PDB entry 1VQM | X-ray diffraction, 2.30 A resolution | chains 0 and Y of the 32 polymer chains in the assembly

Chain 0:
Molecule: 23S ribosomal RNA
Organism: Haloarcula marismortui
Sequence (2922 nucleotides; row label = number of the first residue in the row):
     2 UUGGCUACUA UGCCAGCUGG UGGAUUGCUC GGCUCAGGCG CUGAUGAAGG ACGUGCCAAG
    62 CUGCGAUAAG CCAUGGGGAG CCGCACGGAG GCGAAGAACC AUGGAUUUCC GAAUGAGAAU
   122 CUCUCUAACA AUUGCUUCGC GCAAUGAGGA ACCCCGAGAA CUGAAACAUC UCAGUAUCGG
   182 GAGGAACAGA AAACGCAAUG UGAUGUCGUU AGUAACCGCG AGUGAACGCG AUACAGCCCA
   242 AACCGAAGCC CUCACGGGCA AUGUGGUGUC AGGGCUACCU CUCAUCAGCC GACCGUCUCG
   302 ACGAAGUCUC UUGGAACAGA GCGUGAUACA GGGUGACAAC CCCGUACUCG AGACCAGUAC
   362 GACGUGCGGU AGUGCCAGAG UAGCGGGGGU UGGAUAUCCC UCGCGAAUAA CGCAGGCAUC
   422 GACUGCGAAG GCUAAACACA ACCUGAGACC GAUAGUGAAC AAGUAGUGUG AACGAACGCU
   482 GCAAAGUACC CUCAGAAGGG AGGCGAAAUA GAGCAUGAAA UCAGUUGGCG AUCGAGCGAC
   542 AGGGCAUACA AGGUCCCUCG ACGAAUGACC GACGCGCGAG CGUCCAGUAA GACUCACGGG
   602 AAGCCGAUGU UCUGUCGUAC GUUUUGAAAA ACGAGCCAGG GAGUGUGUCU GCAUGGCAAG
   662 UCUAACCGGA GUAUCCGGGG AGGCACAGGG AAACCGACAU GGCCGCAGGG CUUUGCCCGA
   722 GGGCCGCCGU CUUCAAGGGC GGGGAGCCAU GUGGACACGA CCCGAAUCCG GACGAUCUAC
   782 GCAUGGACAA GAUGAAGCGU GCCGAAAGGC ACGUGGAAGU CUGUUAGAGU UGGUGUCCUA
   842 CAAUACCCUC UCGUGAUCUA UGUGUAGGGG UGAAAGGCCC AUCGAGUCCG GCAACAGCUG
   902 GUUCCAAUCG AAACAUGUCG AAGCAUGACC UCCGCCGAGG UAGUCUGUGA GGUAGAGCGA
   962 CCGAUUGGUG UGUCCGCCUC CGAGAGGAGU CGGCACACCU GUCAAACUCC AAACUUACAG
  1022 ACGCCGUUUG ACGCGGGGAU UCCGGUGCGC GGGGUAAGCC UGUGUACCAG GAGGGGAACA
  1082 ACCCAGAGAU AGGUUAAGGU CCCCAAGUGU GGAUUAAGUG UAAUCCUCUG AAGGUGGUCU
  1142 CGAGCCCUAG ACAGCCGGGA GGUGAGCUUA GAAGCAGCUA CCCUCUAAGA AAAGCGUAAC
  1202 AGCUUACCGG CCGAGGUUUG AGGCGCCCAA AAUGAUCGGG ACUCAAAUCC ACCACCGAGA
  1262 CCUGUCCGUA CCACUCAUAC UGGUAAUCGA GUAGAUUGGC GCUCUAAUUG GAUGGAAGUA
  1322 GGGGUGAAAA CUCCUAUGGA CCGAUUAGUG ACGAAAAUCC UGGCCAUAGU AGCAGCGAUA
  1382 GUCGGGUGAG AACCCCGACG GCCUAAUGGA UAAGGGUUCC UCAGCACUGC UGAUCAGCUG
  1442 AGGGUUAGCC GGUCCUAAGU CAUACCGCAA CUCGACUAUG ACGAAAUGGG AAACGGGUUA
  1502 AUAUUCCCGU GCCACUAUGC AGUGAAAGUU GACGCCCUGG GGUCGAUCAC GCUGGGCAUU
  1562 CGCCCAGUCG AACCGUCCAA CUCCGUGGAA GCCGUAAUGG CAGGAAGCGG ACGAACGGCG
  1622 GCAUAGGGAA ACGUGAUUCA ACCUGGGGCC CAUGAAAAGA CGAGCAUAGU GUCCGUACCG
  1682 AGAACCGACA CAGGUGUCCA UGGCGGCGAA AGCCAAGGCC UGUCGGGAGC AACCAACGUU
  1742 AGGGAAUUCG GCAAGUUAGU CCCGUACCUU CGGAAGAAGG GAUGCCUGCU CCGGAACGGA
  1802 GCAGGUCGCA GUGACUCGGA AGCUCGGACU GUCUAGUAAC AACAUAGGUG ACCGCAAAUC
  1862 CGCAAGGACU CGUACGGUCA CUGAAUCCUG CCCAGUGCAG GUAUCUGAAC ACCUCGUACA
  1922 AGAGGACGAA GGACCUGUCA ACGGCGGGGG UAACUAUGAC CCUCUUAAGG UAGCGUAGUA
  1982 CCUUGCCGCA UCAGUAGCGG CUUGCAUGAA UGGAUUAACC AGAGCUUCAC UGUCCCAACG
  2042 UUGGGCCCGG UGAACUGUAC AUUCCAGUGC GGAGUCUGGA GACACCCAGG GGGAAGCGAA
  2102 GACCCUAUGG AGCUUUACUG CAGGCUGUCG CUGAGACGUG GUCGCCGAUG UGCAGCAUAG
  2162 GUAGGAGACA CUACACAGGU ACCCGCGCUA GCGGGCCACC GAGUCAACAG UGAAAUACUA
  2222 CCCGUCGGUG ACUGCGACUC UCACUCCGGG AGGAGGACAC CGAUAGCCGG GCAGUUUGAC
  2282 UGGGGCGGUA CGCGCUCGAA AAGAUAUCGA GCGCGCCCUA UGGCUAUCUC AGCCGGGACA
  2342 GAGACCCGGC GAAGAGUGCA AGAGCAAAAG AUAGCUUGAC AGUGUUCUUC CCAACGAGGA
  2402 ACGCUGACGC GAAAGCGUGG UCUAGCGAAC CAAUUAGCCU GCUUGAUGCG GGCAAUUGAU
  2462 GACAGAAAAG CUACCCUAGG GAUAACAGAG UCGUCACUCG CAAGAGCACA UAUCGACCGA
  2522 GUGGCUUGCU ACCUCGAUGU CGGUUCCCUC CAUCCUGCCC GUGCAGAAGC GGGCAAGGGU
  2582 GAGGUUGUUC GCCUAUUAAA GGAGGUCGUG AGCUGGGUUU AGACCGUCGU GAGACAGGUC
  2642 GGCUGCUAUC UACUGGGUGU GUAAUGGUGU CUGACAAGAA CGACCGUAUA GUACGAGAGG
  2702 AACUACGGUU GGUGGCCACU GGUGUACCGG UUGUUCGAGA GAGCACGUGC CGGGUAGCCA
  2762 CGCCACACGG GGUAAGAGCU GAACGCAUCU AAGCUCGAAA CCCACUUGGA AAAGAGACAC
  2822 CGCCGAGGUC CCGCGUACAA GACGCGGUCG AUAGACUCGG GGUGUGCGCG UCGAGGUAAC
  2882 GAGACGUUAA GCCCACGAGC ACUAACAGAC CAAAGCCAUC AU
Not modelled in the structure: 2-9, 126-127, 715, 971-998, 1560, 1952-1963, 2137-2236, 2339-2343, 2665-2666, 2915-2923
Modified positions: 1MA (6-hydro-1-methyladenosine-5'-monophosphate) at position 628, OMU (o2'-methyluridine 5'-monophosphate) at position 2587, OMG (o2'-methylguanosine-5'-monophosphate) at position 2588, UR3 (3-methyluridine-5'-monophoshate) at position 2619, PSU (pseudouridine-5'-monophosphate) at position 2621
Sequence notes: modified residue (628, 2587-2588, 2619, 2621)
Metal / ion sites: Mg2+ site 1 near G28 (its only coordinating residue here); Sr2+ site 1: C34, U457; Na+ site 1: C40, C443; Na+ site 2: G56, A59, G61; Sr2+ site 2: C85, A86, C87 (shared with 1 residue of chain T); Na+ site 3 near U108 (its only coordinating residue here); Na+ site 4: C141, G142; Na+ site 5 near U146 (its only coordinating residue here); Sr2+ site 3: G147, A183 (shared with 1 residue of chain M); Mg2+ site 2: C162, U2276; Mg2+ site 3: A165, A167, C168; Na+ site 6: A165, A166, A167; 47 more Mg2+ sites not listed; 53 more Na+ sites not listed; 2 more K+ sites not listed; 75 more Sr2+ sites not listed

Chain Y:
Molecule: 50S ribosomal protein L32E
Organism: Haloarcula marismortui
UniProtKB: P12736 (RL32_HALMA); residues 0-240 here = UniProt positions 0-240
Amino-acid sequence (241 residues; row label = number of the first residue in the row; numbering starts at 0):
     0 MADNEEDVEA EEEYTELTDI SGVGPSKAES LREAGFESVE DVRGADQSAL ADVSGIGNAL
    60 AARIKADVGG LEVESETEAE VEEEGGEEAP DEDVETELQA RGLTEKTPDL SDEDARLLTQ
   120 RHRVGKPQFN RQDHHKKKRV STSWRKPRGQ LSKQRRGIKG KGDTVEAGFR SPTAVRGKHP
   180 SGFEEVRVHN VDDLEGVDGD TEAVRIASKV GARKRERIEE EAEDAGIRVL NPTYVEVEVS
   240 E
Not modelled in the structure: 0-94, 237-240
Metal / ion sites: Mg2+: His-133, Lys-136, Val-139

Chain 0 / chain Y interface:
Residue-residue contacts - 168 pairs, chain 0 then chain Y:
  G320(0) / Arg-212(Y)  sugar contact
  A521(0) / Lys-137(Y)  salt bridge to the phosphate
  U522(0) / Lys-137(Y)  salt bridge to the phosphate
  G537(0) / Lys-135(Y)  hydrogen bond to the sugar
  G537(0) / Lys-160(Y)  sugar contact
  C538(0) / His-134(Y)  salt bridge to the phosphate
  C538(0) / Lys-135(Y)  salt bridge to the phosphate
  G539(0) / His-134(Y)  sugar contact
  G539(0) / Gly-159(Y)  hydrogen bond to the base
  A540(0) / Gln-127(Y)  hydrogen bond to the phosphate
  A540(0) / Gly-159(Y)  sugar contact
  A540(0) / Gly-161(Y)  sugar contact
  C541(0) / Pro-126(Y)  phosphate contact
  C541(0) / Gln-127(Y)  hydrogen bond to the phosphate
  A551(0) / Tyr-233(Y)  phosphate contact
  A552(0) / Arg-204(Y)  hydrogen bond to the phosphate
  A552(0) / Leu-229(Y)  sugar contact
  A552(0) / Pro-231(Y)  phosphate contact
  A552(0) / Tyr-233(Y)  hydrogen bond to the phosphate
  G553(0) / His-178(Y)  salt bridge to the phosphate
  G553(0) / Pro-179(Y)  sugar contact
  G553(0) / Arg-204(Y)  salt bridge to the phosphate
  G554(0) / His-178(Y)  phosphate contact
  G554(0) / Ser-180(Y)  phosphate contact
  G554(0) / Arg-227(Y)  salt bridge to the phosphate
  U555(0) / His-121(Y)  phosphate contact
  C556(0) / His-121(Y)  salt bridge to the phosphate
  C594(0) / Arg-122(Y)  hydrogen bond to the sugar
  U595(0) / Thr-118(Y)  phosphate contact
  U595(0) / Arg-122(Y)  salt bridge to the phosphate
  C617(0) / Lys-158(Y)  hydrogen bond to the sugar
  C617(0) / Gly-159(Y)  base contact
  G618(0) / Lys-158(Y)  sugar contact
  G618(0) / Lys-160(Y)  hydrogen bond to the sugar
  A620(0) / Asp-132(Y)  hydrogen bond to the sugar
  A620(0) / Lys-135(Y)  hydrogen bond to the sugar
  A620(0) / Lys-152(Y)  phosphate contact
  A620(0) / Lys-160(Y)  salt bridge to the phosphate
  C621(0) / Gln-131(Y)  hydrogen bond to the phosphate
  C621(0) / Asp-132(Y)  sugar contact
  C621(0) / Ser-151(Y)  phosphate contact
  C621(0) / Lys-152(Y)  salt bridge to the phosphate
  G622(0) / Gln-131(Y)  hydrogen bond to the phosphate
  G622(0) / Arg-147(Y)  phosphate contact
  G622(0) / Gly-148(Y)  hydrogen bond to the phosphate
  G622(0) / Ser-151(Y)  phosphate contact
  U623(0) / Gly-148(Y)  phosphate contact
  U623(0) / Gln-149(Y)  hydrogen bond to the phosphate
  U623(0) / Leu-150(Y)  base contact
  U624(0) / Leu-150(Y)  base contact
  U625(0) / Leu-150(Y)  base contact
  1MA_628(0) / Leu-150(Y)  sugar contact
  A629(0) / Lys-152(Y)  salt bridge to the phosphate
  C637(0) / Lys-136(Y)  salt bridge to the phosphate
  C637(0) / Arg-138(Y)  salt bridge to the phosphate
  C638(0) / Lys-136(Y)  phosphate contact
  C638(0) / Lys-137(Y)  hydrogen bond to the phosphate
  C638(0) / Arg-138(Y)  salt bridge to the phosphate
  A639(0) / Arg-138(Y)  phosphate contact
  C905(0) / Arg-144(Y)  salt bridge to the phosphate
  C906(0) / Trp-143(Y)  hydrogen bond to the phosphate
  C906(0) / Arg-144(Y)  phosphate contact
  C906(0) / Lys-145(Y)  hydrogen bond to the phosphate
  C906(0) / Arg-147(Y)  salt bridge to the phosphate
  A907(0) / Trp-143(Y)  hydrogen bond to the phosphate
  A907(0) / Lys-145(Y)  phosphate contact
  A907(0) / Val-164(Y)  sugar contact
  A908(0) / Glu-165(Y)  phosphate contact
  A908(0) / Ala-166(Y)  hydrogen bond to the phosphate
  G1071(0) / Arg-154(Y)  sugar contact
  G1072(0) / Arg-154(Y)  salt bridge to the phosphate
  G1072(0) / Arg-155(Y)  phosphate contact
  A1073(0) / Arg-155(Y)  sugar contact
  A1073(0) / Gly-156(Y)  hydrogen bond to the sugar
  A1073(0) / Ile-157(Y)  phosphate contact
  G1074(0) / Ile-157(Y)  phosphate contact
  G1074(0) / Lys-158(Y)  hydrogen bond to the phosphate
  G1075(0) / Lys-158(Y)  salt bridge to the phosphate
  G1089(0) / Glu-165(Y)  hydrogen bond to the sugar
  G1089(0) / Gly-167(Y)  hydrogen bond to the base
  A1090(0) / Gly-167(Y)  sugar contact
  A1090(0) / Phe-168(Y)  sugar contact
  U1091(0) / Val-123(Y)  sugar contact
  G1260(0) / Lys-158(Y)  base contact
  U1266(0) / Arg-115(Y)  hydrogen bond to the phosphate
  U1266(0) / Gln-119(Y)  hydrogen bond to the sugar
  C1267(0) / Arg-115(Y)  salt bridge to the phosphate
  C1267(0) / Leu-116(Y)  sugar contact
  C1267(0) / Gln-119(Y)  sugar contact
  C1267(0) / Pro-171(Y)  sugar contact
  C1268(0) / Ala-166(Y)  hydrogen bond to the sugar
  C1268(0) / Gly-167(Y)  base contact
  C1268(0) / Arg-169(Y)  sugar contact
  C1268(0) / Ser-170(Y)  sugar contact
  C1268(0) / Pro-171(Y)  sugar contact
  C1268(0) / Thr-172(Y)  hydrogen bond to the phosphate
  C1268(0) / Arg-175(Y)  hydrogen bond to the phosphate
  G1269(0) / Ala-166(Y)  sugar contact
  G1269(0) / Thr-172(Y)  phosphate contact
  G1269(0) / Arg-175(Y)  salt bridge to the phosphate
  U1293(0) / Gln-149(Y)  hydrogen bond to the sugar
  U1293(0) / Arg-154(Y)  sugar contact
  A1294(0) / Gln-149(Y)  phosphate contact
  G1311(0) / His-188(Y)  sugar contact
  G1311(0) / Asn-189(Y)  phosphate contact
  G1311(0) / Lys-208(Y)  base contact
  G1312(0) / His-188(Y)  sugar contact
  G1312(0) / Asn-189(Y)  phosphate contact
  G1312(0) / Lys-208(Y)  hydrogen bond to the sugar
  G1312(0) / Val-209(Y)  hydrogen bond to the sugar
  G1312(0) / Lys-213(Y)  salt bridge to the phosphate
  A1313(0) / Lys-208(Y)  sugar contact
  A1313(0) / Val-209(Y)  phosphate contact
  A1313(0) / Gly-210(Y)  hydrogen bond to the phosphate
  A1313(0) / Lys-213(Y)  salt bridge to the phosphate
  G1315(0) / Ala-211(Y)  hydrogen bond to the phosphate
  G1315(0) / Arg-212(Y)  hydrogen bond to the base
  G1315(0) / Glu-215(Y)  base contact
  G1316(0) / Gly-210(Y)  phosphate contact
  G1316(0) / Ala-211(Y)  hydrogen bond to the phosphate
  A1317(0) / Lys-208(Y)  phosphate contact
  A1318(0) / Lys-208(Y)  phosphate contact
  G1324(0) / Arg-204(Y)  base contact
  G1325(0) / Pro-179(Y)  sugar contact
  U1326(0) / Arg-120(Y)  salt bridge to the phosphate
  U1326(0) / Gly-176(Y)  sugar contact
  U1326(0) / Lys-177(Y)  sugar contact
  G1327(0) / Arg-120(Y)  salt bridge to the phosphate
  G1327(0) / Lys-125(Y)  base contact
  G1327(0) / Arg-169(Y)  hydrogen bond to the phosphate
  G1327(0) / Ser-170(Y)  phosphate contact
  G1327(0) / Arg-175(Y)  phosphate contact
  G1327(0) / Gly-176(Y)  hydrogen bond to the phosphate
  A1328(0) / Lys-125(Y)  phosphate contact
  A1328(0) / Phe-128(Y)  sugar contact
  A1328(0) / Val-164(Y)  sugar contact
  A1328(0) / Glu-165(Y)  base contact
  A1328(0) / Ala-166(Y)  hydrogen bond to the base
  A1328(0) / Phe-168(Y)  sugar contact
  A1328(0) / Arg-169(Y)  salt bridge to the phosphate
  A1328(0) / Ser-170(Y)  hydrogen bond to the phosphate
  A1328(0) / Arg-175(Y)  salt bridge to the phosphate
  A1329(0) / Lys-125(Y)  salt bridge to the phosphate
  A1329(0) / Phe-128(Y)  phosphate contact
  A1329(0) / Trp-143(Y)  phosphate contact
  A1329(0) / Val-164(Y)  sugar contact
  A1330(0) / Ser-142(Y)  phosphate contact
  A1330(0) / Trp-143(Y)  hydrogen bond to the phosphate
  A1331(0) / Ser-142(Y)  hydrogen bond to the phosphate
  A1331(0) / Arg-144(Y)  salt bridge to the phosphate
  U1333(0) / Arg-186(Y)  hydrogen bond to the phosphate
  U1333(0) / Arg-204(Y)  sugar contact
  C1334(0) / Arg-186(Y)  salt bridge to the phosphate
  C1334(0) / Arg-204(Y)  hydrogen bond to the sugar
  C1334(0) / Ile-205(Y)  sugar contact
  C1334(0) / Ala-206(Y)  phosphate contact
  C1334(0) / Ser-207(Y)  hydrogen bond to the phosphate
  C1334(0) / Asn-230(Y)  hydrogen bond to the phosphate
  C1335(0) / Ser-207(Y)  phosphate contact
  C1335(0) / Asn-230(Y)  hydrogen bond to the phosphate
  C1343(0) / Lys-208(Y)  hydrogen bond to the sugar
  G1344(0) / Lys-208(Y)  hydrogen bond to the sugar
  A1356(0) / Arg-130(Y)  salt bridge to the phosphate
  A1356(0) / Asp-132(Y)  base contact
  A1356(0) / Lys-136(Y)  base contact
  A1356(0) / Arg-138(Y)  hydrogen bond to the sugar
  A1356(0) / Val-139(Y)  base contact
  U2059(0) / Lys-136(Y)  hydrogen bond to the sugar
Other interface residues (no listed pair), chain 0 (74 interface residues in all): C596, G1290, U1314, A2060
Other interface residues (no listed pair), chain Y (81 interface residues in all): Glu-112, Pro-146, Gln-153, Asp-162, Val-174, Glu-184, Arg-214, Arg-216

Overview:
74 residues of chain 0 face 81 of chain Y across their interface, with 51 hydrogen bonds and 31 salt bridges.
Polar contacts include G539(0)/Gly-159(Y), G1089(0)/Gly-167(Y) and G1315(0)/Arg-212(Y). C34(0) and U457(0)
coordinate Sr2+ site 1. C40(0) and C443(0) form the Na+ site 1.
Here chain 0 is 23S ribosomal RNA and chain Y is 50S ribosomal protein L32E, both from Haloarcula marismortui.
Entry 1VQM (The structure of the transition state analogue "DAN" bound to the large ribosomal subunit of
haloarcula ...) was determined by X-ray diffraction together with 1VQ4, 1VQ5, 1VQ8, 1VQ9, 1VQK, 1VQL, 1VQO and
1VQP from the same study.
